PDB entry 7B70 | electron microscopy, 4.00 A resolution | chains H and J of the 10 polymer chains in the assembly

[Chain H]
Protein: TRAPPC2L
Organism: Drosophila melanogaster
Reference sequence: A1Z8I0 (A1Z8I0_DROME); residues 1-138 here = UniProt positions 1-138
Amino-acid sequence (138 residues; each row starts with the number of its first residue):
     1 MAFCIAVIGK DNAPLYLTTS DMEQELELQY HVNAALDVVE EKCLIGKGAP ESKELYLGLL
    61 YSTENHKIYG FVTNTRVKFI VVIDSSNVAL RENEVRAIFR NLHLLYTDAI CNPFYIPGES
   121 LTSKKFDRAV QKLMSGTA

[Chain J]
Protein: Trafficking protein particle complex subunit 11
Organism: Drosophila melanogaster
Reference sequence: Q8IRE3 (Q8IRE3_DROME); residues 1-718 here = UniProt positions 1-718
Amino-acid sequence (718 residues; numbered 1 to 718; the number before each row is that of its first residue):
     1 MTMDATALPS ELLVTPQPLV GFCGLDTARV SVHKAVWEAF SGSLQRKAAD RAAVQYKLLP
    61 PNYEFPVAKP KRASYEWYHP KGILKRNWML KHLHVLPSVV VLFQDMEWND LQWTEKQVQC
   121 AAIVQALKNT LQERNTRLCL VLLQRAAPLP PGEDLLAAER AASLTNACGI TSKMLFILPH
   181 TEHLTGYALR LESAFLDMAQ SYYALMSKRI RNHRDQLTAA HTSLKIRHQF KLGFVAEMRQ
   241 DFSTGQKHYF QAYANLDEIR INDGNCLEIK TLAGFLNYKI CRLMFKLKTP RDAINQFIIH
   301 VEKHKSRVGF KDLAFEHHAW LSTQHSVFAE LFCEAIKNGL PALQTQHPGI YYHKAAEFVM
   361 KRRDAAMEAY AAMQASSEAT PTPIQNPLSL YTEFFGIRAV KTGDLVAEQQ ANMQLCDQER
   421 SYNHSAAIIA LLSQAMAQFK IYKCLRFRKK LAIDMAEEYL KSGDHAKALT LYSLMLPDYR
   481 QEKWTTIFTD VLLKTLRCAL LSGSVADYIA CSVEALSLRH QSDQSERILI LENLWQVFQG
   541 VPPMPKTQLT PEAQALWTSA LANVKSPIQI DLDKVNDVVE MCATFERVQL SNDDLLQLQL
   601 IVRVLTDIPL RIRSFHVILA DAGNPQNSYK LEALKYFCFP TLTQLRGQKQ PDDEQLENPS
   661 QEPKNFEKNM RLEPGSYYQL FCSTEAQQFH ENTQLRIVRL EAHMGTDQVA ALLTCSSN
Disordered / not traced: 61-75, 378-405, 567-578, 627-675

[Interface between chain H and chain J]
Pairs across the interface - 33 pairs, chain H then chain J:
  D11(H) - E482(J)
  N12(H) - K483(J)  hydrogen bond (side chain-backbone)
  N12(H) - W484(J)
  Y16(H) - W484(J)  hydrogen bond
  Y16(H) - T486(J)  hydrogen bond
  Y30(H) - W484(J)
  H31(H) - W484(J)  hydrogen bond (side chain-backbone)
  H31(H) - T485(J)  hydrogen bond (side chain-backbone)
  H31(H) - T486(J)  hydrogen bond (side chain-backbone)
  H31(H) - I487(J)  hydrogen bond (side chain-backbone)
  H31(H) - F488(J)  hydrogen bond (side chain-backbone)
  H31(H) - D490(J)  salt bridge
  V32(H) - I487(J)
  N33(H) - W484(J)
  A34(H) - W484(J)  hydrophobic
  A35(H) - R446(J)
  A35(H) - W484(J)
  V38(H) - R446(J)
  V38(H) - E482(J)
  V38(H) - W484(J)  hydrophobic
  V39(H) - C444(J)  hydrophobic
  V39(H) - R446(J)
  V39(H) - F447(J)
  E41(H) - E482(J)
  K42(H) - K443(J)
  K42(H) - C444(J)
  K42(H) - L445(J)  hydrogen bond (backbone-backbone)
  K42(H) - R446(J)
  K42(H) - K449(J)
  K42(H) - E482(J)
  C43(H) - K443(J)
  C43(H) - C444(J)  hydrophobic
  Y61(H) - F447(J)
Other interface residues (no listed pair), chain H (17 interface residues in all): L36, L44
Other interface residues (no listed pair), chain J (16 interface residues in all): H347, K450

[Summary]
17 residues of chain H face 16 of chain J across their interface; the contacts include 9 hydrogen bonds and 1
salt bridge. Polar contacts include H31(H)-D490(J), N12(H)-K483(J) and Y16(H)-W484(J).
Chain H is TRAPPC2L and chain J is Trafficking protein particle complex subunit 11, both from Drosophila
melanogaster; the structure, TRAPPCore plus C8 (355-596) and C11 (1-718) from MiniTRAPPIII, was determined by
electron microscopy (same publication as 7B6D, 7B6E, 7B6H and 7B6R).
